9QQ6 - chains A and B of the 3 polymer chains in the assembly; structure by electron microscopy, 6.45 A resolution (low resolution: residue-level contacts below are approximate; hydrogen-bond / salt-bridge calls are withheld).

# Chain A (and B)
Protein: histidine kinase
Organism: Azotobacter vinelandii DJ
Notes: EC 2.7.13.3; chain B of this document is another copy of the same molecule, construct and numbering; everything in this record applies to it too
Reference sequence: C1DMA9 (C1DMA9_AZOVD); numbering as in UniProt (aligned over 2-519)
Chain sequence (537 residues; numbered -17 to 519; the number before each row is that of its first residue; numbers below 1 keep their minus sign (Met-17 is residue -17)):
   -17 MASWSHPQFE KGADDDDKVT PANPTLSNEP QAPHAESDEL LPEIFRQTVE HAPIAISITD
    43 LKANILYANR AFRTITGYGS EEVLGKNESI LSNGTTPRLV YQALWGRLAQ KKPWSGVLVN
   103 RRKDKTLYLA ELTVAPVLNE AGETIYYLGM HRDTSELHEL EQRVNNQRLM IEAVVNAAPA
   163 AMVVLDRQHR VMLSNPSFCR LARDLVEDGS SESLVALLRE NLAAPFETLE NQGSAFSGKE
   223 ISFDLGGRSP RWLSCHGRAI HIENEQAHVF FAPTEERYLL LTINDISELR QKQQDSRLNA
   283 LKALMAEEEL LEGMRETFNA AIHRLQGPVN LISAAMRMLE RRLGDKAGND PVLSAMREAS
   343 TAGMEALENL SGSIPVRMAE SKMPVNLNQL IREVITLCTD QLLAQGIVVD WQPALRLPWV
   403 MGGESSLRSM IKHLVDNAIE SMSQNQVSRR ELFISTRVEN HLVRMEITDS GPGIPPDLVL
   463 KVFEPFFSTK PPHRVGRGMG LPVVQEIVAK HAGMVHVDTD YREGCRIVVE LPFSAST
Disordered / not traced: -17 to 20, 518-519
Sequence notes: initiating methionine (-17); expression tag (-16 to 1)
Small-molecule neighbours:
  - ADP (adenosine-5'-diphosphate): Asn419, Ala420, Ser423, Asp451, Gly455, Ile456, Val464, Phe469, Ser470, Thr471, Lys472, Arg476, Val477, Gly478, Arg479, Gly480, Met481, Gly482, Leu483, Pro484, Cys507
  - FAD (flavin-adenine dinucleotide): Thr41, Leu43, Lys44, Ala45, Asn69, Glu70, Ser71, Leu73, Ser74, Arg80, Tyr83, Gln84, Leu86, Trp87, Leu90, Leu100, Asn102, Leu114, Val116, Tyr129, Leu130, Gly131, His133

# Interface between chain A and chain B
Pairs across the interface (255):
  Glu21(A) with Arg28(B); Leu48(B); Tyr49(B)
  Leu22(A) with Arg28(B); Ile40(B); Leu48(B); Tyr49(B); Tyr128(B)
  Pro24(A) with Pro24(B)
  Ile26(A) with Ile40(B); Val119(B); Tyr128(B)
  Phe27(A) with Phe27(B); Arg28(B); Val31(B); Ile40(B); Tyr49(B)
  Arg28(A) with Glu21(B); Leu22(B); Phe27(B)
  Gln29(A) with Val119(B); Leu120(B)
  Thr30(A) with Ile38(B); Leu130(B)
  Val31(A) with Thr30(B)
  His33(A) with Lys93(B); Ala117(B); Pro118(B)
  Ala34(A) with Met132(B)
  Pro35(A) with Thr115(B); Met132(B)
  Ile36(A) with Met132(B)
  Ile40(A) with Leu22(B); Ile26(B); Phe27(B); Thr30(B)
  Leu48(A) with Glu21(B); Leu22(B)
  Tyr49(A) with Glu21(B); Leu22(B); Phe27(B)
  Ala50(A) with Glu21(B)
  Leu66(A) with Glu21(B)
  Pro79(A) with Phe253(B)
  Pro95(A) with Arg52(B)
  Val99(A) with Phe253(B)
  Leu109(A) with His250(B)
  Leu111(A) with Ala249(B); Phe252(B)
  Thr115(A) with Pro35(B)
  Ala117(A) with His33(B); Arg52(B)
  Pro118(A) with His33(B)
  Val119(A) with Gln29(B)
  Leu120(A) with Gln29(B)
  Tyr128(A) with Ile26(B)
  Leu130(A) with Gln29(B); Thr30(B); His33(B)
  Met132(A) with Ile36(B)
  Arg134(A) with Arg134(B); Asp135(B); Thr136(B)
  Asp135(A) with Arg134(B)
  Ser137(A) with Ala249(B)
  Glu138(A) with Leu139(B); Glu143(B)
  Leu139(A) with Glu138(B); Leu139(B); Leu142(B)
  His140(A) with Glu247(B); Gln248(B); Ala249(B); Val251(B); Phe252(B)
  Glu141(A) with Glu247(B); Gln248(B)
  Leu142(A) with Leu139(B); Leu142(B); Glu143(B); Val146(B)
  Glu143(A) with Leu142(B); Phe252(B)
  Gln144(A) with Glu245(B); Asn246(B); Glu247(B); Pro255(B)
  Arg145(A) with Val146(B); Glu247(B)
  Val146(A) with Leu142(B); Arg145(B); Val146(B); Gln149(B)
  Asn147(A) with Glu245(B)
  Asn148(A) with Ile244(B); Glu245(B); Glu247(B)
  Gln149(A) with Arg145(B); Val146(B); Gln149(B); Arg150(B)
  Arg150(A) with Gln149(B)
  Leu151(A) with His243(B); Glu245(B); Glu257(B)
  Met152(A) with Ile153(B); Ile242(B); His243(B); Ile244(B)
  Ile153(A) with Met152(B)
  Ala155(A) with Ala241(B); Ile242(B)
  Val156(A) with Ile242(B); Leu262(B)
  Asn158(A) with Arg240(B)
  Ala159(A) with His238(B); Arg240(B); Leu262(B); Thr264(B)
  Pro161(A) with His238(B); Thr264(B)
  His238(A) with Ala159(B); Pro161(B)
  Gly239(A) with Ala159(B)
  Arg240(A) with Ala155(B); Asn158(B); Ala159(B)
  Ala241(A) with Ala155(B)
  Ile242(A) with Met152(B); Ala155(B); Val156(B)
  His243(A) with Asn148(B); Leu151(B); Met152(B); Ala155(B)
  Ile244(A) with Asn148(B); Met152(B)
  Glu245(A) with Gln144(B); Asn147(B); Asn148(B); Leu151(B)
  Asn246(A) with Gln144(B)
  Glu247(A) with His140(B); Glu141(B); Gln144(B); Arg145(B); Asn148(B)
  Gln248(A) with His140(B)
  Ala249(A) with Leu111(B); Ser137(B); His140(B)
  Val251(A) with His140(B)
  Phe252(A) with His140(B); Glu143(B)
  Phe253(A) with Thr78(B); Pro79(B); Val101(B)
  Pro255(A) with Gln144(B)
  Glu257(A) with Leu151(B)
  Tyr260(A) with Met152(B)
  Leu262(A) with Val156(B)
  Thr264(A) with Pro161(B)
  Asn266(A) with Pro161(B); Asn266(B)
  Glu270(A) with Leu271(B)
  Leu271(A) with Glu270(B); Leu271(B)
  Lys274(A) with Leu271(B); Lys274(B); Gln275(B); Ser278(B)
  Gln275(A) with Lys274(B)
  Asp277(A) with Ser278(B)
  Ser278(A) with Lys274(B); Asp277(B); Ser278(B); Asn281(B)
  Asn281(A) with Ser278(B); Asn281(B); Ala282(B)
  Ala282(A) with Asn281(B)
  Lys284(A) with Ala282(B); Ala285(B)
  Ala285(A) with Asn281(B); Lys284(B); Ala285(B)
  Ala288(A) with Ala285(B); Ala288(B); Glu289(B)
  Glu289(A) with Ala288(B); Glu291(B); Lys414(B)
  Glu291(A) with Glu289(B); Leu292(B)
  Leu292(A) with Glu291(B); Leu292(B)
  Gly295(A) with Leu292(B); Met296(B)
  Met296(A) with Leu292(B); Gly295(B); Met296(B)
  Thr299(A) with Met296(B); Thr299(B)
  Phe300(A) with Phe468(B)
  Ala303(A) with Leu307(B)
  Arg306(A) with Leu307(B); Ala348(B); Asn351(B)
  Leu307(A) with Arg306(B); Leu307(B); Pro310(B)
  Pro310(A) with Ile314(B)
  Val311(A) with Pro310(B)
  Leu313(A) with Ala337(B); Met338(B); Ala341(B)
  Ile314(A) with Ile314(B)
  Val334(A) with Met320(B); Leu321(B); Arg324(B)
  Glu340(A) with Leu313(B)
  Ala341(A) with Leu313(B)
  Gly345(A) with Pro310(B)
  Ala348(A) with Arg306(B)
  Asn351(A) with Phe468(B)
  Leu352(A) with Arg306(B); Phe468(B)
  Gly354(A) with Pro474(B)
  Ser355(A) with Phe468(B); Ser470(B); Gly478(B)
  Ile356(A) with Gly478(B)
  Pro357(A) with Arg476(B); Val477(B); Gly478(B); Arg479(B)
  Val358(A) with Pro474(B); His475(B); Arg476(B); Val477(B)
  Met360(A) with His475(B); Arg476(B); Val477(B)
  Lys414(A) with Glu289(B)
  Phe468(A) with Phe300(B); Ser355(B)
  Pro474(A) with Gly354(B); Ser355(B); Ile356(B); Val358(B)
  His475(A) with Val358(B)
  Val477(A) with Met360(B)
  Arg479(A) with Leu293(B); Met296(B); Pro357(B)
Other interface residues (no listed pair), chain A (142 interface residues in all): Arg52, Thr77, Thr78, Val101, Tyr110, Ala160, Val166, Ala217, Phe218, Ser219, His250, Met287, Leu293, Ala302, Arg324, Asp332, Pro333, Ala337, Ala344, Arg359, Arg476, Met481
Other interface residues (no listed pair), chain B (137 interface residues in all): Thr77, Pro95, Ser97, Val99, Leu109, Asn121, Ile127, Ala160, Ala303, Val311, Val334, Gly345, Glu347, Leu352, Met481

# Summary
Chain A and chain B form an interface of 142 and 137 residues respectively. Bound to chain A: flavin-adenine
dinucleotide and ADP.
Chain A and chain B are both histidine kinase (Azotobacter vinelandii DJ); the structure, Structure of the
Azotobacter vinelandii NifL-NifA complex, was determined by electron microscopy.
